7GVG - chains A and D; structure by X-ray diffraction, 1.85 A resolution.

[Chain A]
Molecule: B-cell lymphoma 6 protein
Organism: Homo sapiens
UniProt: P41182 (BCL6_HUMAN); residue numbers follow UniProt; this construct covers 5-129
Amino-acid sequence (128 residues; row label = number of the first residue in the row):
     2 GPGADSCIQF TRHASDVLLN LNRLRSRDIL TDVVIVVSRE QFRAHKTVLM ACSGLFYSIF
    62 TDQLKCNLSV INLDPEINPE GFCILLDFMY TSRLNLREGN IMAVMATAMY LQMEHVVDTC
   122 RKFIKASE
Not modelled in the structure: 2-5
Construct notes: expression tag (2-4)
Residues lining bound ligands: A1ACL (5-[(5,6-dichloropyrimidin-4-yl)amino]-1,3-dihydro-2H-indol-2-one): Asn21, Arg24, Leu25, Arg28, Met51, Ala52, Cys53, Ser54, Gly55, Tyr58, Gln113, Met114, Glu115
UniProt features mapped onto this chain:
  - mutagenesis: Asn21 (N21K: Abolishes interaction with NCOR2 and HDAC2, no effect on interaction with CTBP1 and transcriptional autoinhibition; when associated with A-116 and 376-Q--Q-379), Ser59 (S59A: Abolished ubiquitination by the SCF(FBXL17) complex), His116 (H116A: Abolishes interaction with NCOR2 and HDAC2, no effect on interaction with CTBP1 and transcriptional autoinhibition; when associated with K-21 and 376-Q--Q-379)

[Chain D]
Molecule: WVIP tetrapeptide
Amino-acid sequence (6 residues; numbered 0 to 5; the number before each row is that of its first residue; numbering starts at 0):
     0 XWVIPA
Modified / non-standard residues: ACE (acetyl group) at position 0

[How chain A and chain D interact]
Residue-residue contacts (11; chain A residue first):
  Cys8(A) - Pro4(D)
  Ile9(A) - Trp1(D)  hydrophobic
  Ile9(A) - Val2(D)
  Gln10(A) - ACE_0(D)
  Gln10(A) - Trp1(D)
  Gln10(A) - Val2(D)  hydrogen bond (backbone-backbone)
  Gln10(A) - Pro4(D)
  Phe11(A) - ACE_0(D)
  Phe11(A) - Trp1(D)
  Thr12(A) - ACE_0(D)  hydrogen bond (backbone-backbone)
  Thr12(A) - Val2(D)
Also at the interface, not in a pair above, chain D (5 interface residues in all): Ile3

[Summary]
The chain A/chain D interface involves 5 residues from each chain; the contacts include 2 hydrogen bonds. The
backbones hydrogen-bond at Gln10(A)-Val2(D) and Thr12(A)-ACE_0(D). Chain A binds compound A1ACL. Curated
annotation (UniProt) lists 3 mutagenesis sites on chain A.
Chain A is B-cell lymphoma 6 protein (Homo sapiens) and chain D is WVIP tetrapeptide; the structure, Crystal
Structure of B-cell lymphoma 6 protein BTB domain in complex with ligand 3 at 14.50 ..., was determined by
X-ray diffraction (same publication as 7GUD, 7GUE, 7GUF, 7GUG, 7GUH, 7GUI and 126 further entries).
